Entry 8AFM (electron microscopy, 4.80 A resolution (low resolution: residue-level contacts below are approximate; hydrogen-bond / salt-bridge calls are withheld)); this record covers chains A and D of the 12 polymer chains in the assembly.

[Chain A]
Molecule: Crescentin
Organism: Caulobacter vibrioides
UniProtKB: A0A8F8EC09 (A0A8F8EC09_CAUVI); residue numbers follow UniProt; this construct covers 1-457
Sequence (457 residues; row label = number of the first residue in the row):
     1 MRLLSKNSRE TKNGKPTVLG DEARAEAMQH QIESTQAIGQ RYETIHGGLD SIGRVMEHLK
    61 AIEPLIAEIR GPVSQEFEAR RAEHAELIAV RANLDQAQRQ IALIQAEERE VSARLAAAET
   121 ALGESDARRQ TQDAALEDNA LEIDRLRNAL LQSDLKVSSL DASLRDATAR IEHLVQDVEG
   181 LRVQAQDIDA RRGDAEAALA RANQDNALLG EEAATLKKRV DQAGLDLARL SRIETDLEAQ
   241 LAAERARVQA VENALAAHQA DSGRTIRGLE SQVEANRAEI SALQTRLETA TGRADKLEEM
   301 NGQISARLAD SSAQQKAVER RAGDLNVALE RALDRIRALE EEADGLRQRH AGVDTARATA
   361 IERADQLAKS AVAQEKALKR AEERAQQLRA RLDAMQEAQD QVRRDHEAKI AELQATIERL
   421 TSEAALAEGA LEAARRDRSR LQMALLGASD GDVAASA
Not modelled in the structure: 1-366, 444-457

[Chain D]
Molecule: Crescentin-specific megabody MB13
Notes: antibody fragment or engineered binder
Sequence (907 residues; each row starts with the number of its first residue):
     1 EVQLQESGGG LVYKEETQSG LNNYARVVEK GQYDSLEIPA QVAASWESGR DDAAVFGFID
    61 KEQLDKYVAN GGKRSDWTVK FAENRSQDGT LLGYSLLQES VDQASYMYSD NHYLAEMATI
   121 LGKPEEAKRY RQLAQQLADY INTCMFDPTT QFYYDVRIED KPLANGCAGK PIVERGKGPE
   181 GWSPLFNGAA TQANADAVVK VMLDPKEFNT FVPLGTAALT NPAFGADIYW RGRVWVDQFW
   241 FGLKGMERYG YRDDALKLAD TFFRHAKGLT ADGPIQENYN PLTGAQQGAP NFSWSAAHLY
   301 MLYNDFFRKQ ASGGGSGGGG SGGGGSGNAD NYKNVINRTG APQYMKDYDY DDHQRFNPFF
   361 DLGAWHGHLL PDGPNTMGGF PGVALLTEEY INFMASNFDR LTVWQDGKKV DFTLEAYSIP
   421 GALVQKLTAK DVQVEMTLRF ATPRTSLLET KITSNKPLDL VWDGELLEKL EAKEGKPLSD
   481 KTIAGEYPDY QRKISATRDG LKVTFGKVRA TWDLLTSGES EYQVHKSLPV QTEINGNRFT
   541 SKAHINGSTT LYTTYSHLLT AQEVSKEQMQ IRDILARPAF YLTASQQRWE EYLKKGLTNP
   601 DATPEQTRVA VKAIETLNGN WRSPGGAVKF NTVTPSVTGR WFSGNQTWPW DTWKQAFAMA
   661 HFNPDIAKEN IRAVFSWQIQ PGDSVRPQDV GFVPDLIAWN LSPERGGDGG NWNERNTKPS
   721 LAAWSVMEVY NVTQDKTWVA EMYPKLVAYH DWWLRNRDHN GNGVPEYGAT RDKAHNTESG
   781 EMLFTVKKDS LRLSCASSRS IDGINIMRWY RQAPGKQRGM VAVVTGWGST NYVDSVKGRF
   841 IISRDSAKDT VYLQMNNLKP EDTAVYSCNA IYRGSEYWGQ GTQVTVSSGE NLYFQGSHHH
   901 HHHHHHH
Not modelled in the structure: 14-788, 888-907
Disulfide bonds: Cys795-Cys868

[How chain A and chain D interact]
Residue-residue contacts (14):
  Ala411(A) with Trp827(D)
  Gln414(A) with Trp827(D)
  Ile417(A) with Ile806(D)
  Thr421(A) with Ile806(D); Asn831(D)
  Ser422(A) with Asn831(D)
  Ala424(A) with Met820(D)
  Ala425(A) with Tyr832(D)
  Leu426(A) with Tyr832(D); Lys837(D)
  Glu428(A) with Gly819(D); Met820(D)
  Gly429(A) with Asp834(D)
  Arg436(A) with Glu861(D)
Also at the interface, not in a pair above, chain A (14 interface residues in all): Ile410, Glu418, Ala433
Also at the interface, not in a pair above, chain D (13 interface residues in all): Val823, Thr825, Ser829, Val833

[In short]
The interface between chain A and chain D involves 14 residues on one side and 13 on the other.
Here chain A is Crescentin (Caulobacter vibrioides) and chain D is Crescentin-specific megabody MB13. Entry
8AFM (Cryo-EM structure of crescentin filaments (wildtype, C2 symmetry and small box)) was determined by
electron microscopy, deposited together with 8AFE, 8AFH, 8AFL, 8AHL, 8AIA, 8AIX and 8AJB.
